PDB entry 4JO2 | X-ray diffraction, 2.50 A resolution | chains L and H of the 3 polymer chains in the assembly

[Chain L]
Name: monoclonal anti-HIV-1 gp120 V3 antibody R56 light chain
From: Oryctolagus cuniculus
Notes: fragment: Fab; antibody fragment or engineered binder
Chain sequence (216 residues; row label = number of the first residue in the row; a row labelled like 27A-27B holds insertion residues (27A, then the next letters in order)):
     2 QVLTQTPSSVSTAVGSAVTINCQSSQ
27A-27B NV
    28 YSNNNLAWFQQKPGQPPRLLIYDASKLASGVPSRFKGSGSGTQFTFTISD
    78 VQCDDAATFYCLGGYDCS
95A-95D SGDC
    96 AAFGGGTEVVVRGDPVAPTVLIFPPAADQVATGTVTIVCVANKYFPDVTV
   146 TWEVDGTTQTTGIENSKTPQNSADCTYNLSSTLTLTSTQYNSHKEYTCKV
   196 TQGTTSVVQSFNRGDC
Disulfides: Cys-23/Cys-88, Cys-80/Cys-170, Cys-94/Cys-95D, Cys-134/Cys-193
Residues lining bound ligands: Ca2+ (CA): Thr-7, Pro-8, Ser-9

[Chain H]
Name: monoclonal anti-HIV-1 gp120 V3 antibody R56 heavy chain
From: Oryctolagus cuniculus
Notes: fragment: Fab; antibody fragment or engineered binder
Chain sequence (210 residues; numbered 2 to 206 plus 5 insertion-coded residues; the number before each row is that of its first residue; a row labelled like 52A-52B holds insertion residues (52A, then the next letters in order)):
     2 QSLEESGGDLVQPGASLTLTCKASGFSFGNNYDM
   35A C
    36 WVRQAPGKGLEWIGCIE
52A-52B TG
    53 SSDSAAYATWAKGRFTISKTSSTTVTLQMT
82A-82B SL
    83 TAADTATYFCARNFDLWGPGTLVIVSSGQPKAPSVFPLAPCCGDTPSSTV
   133 TLGCLVKGYLPEPVTVTWNSGTLTNGVRTFPSVRQSSGLYSLSSVVSVTS
   183 SSQPVTCNVAHPATNTKVDKTVAP
Unresolved in the structure: 124-129
Disulfides: Cys-22/Cys-92, Cys-35A/Cys-50, Cys-136/Cys-189
Residues lining bound ligands:
  - Ca2+ (CA), molecule 1: Leu-45, Glu-46, Trp-47
  - Ca2+ (CA), molecule 2: Ala-58, Tyr-59, Lys-64

[Chain L / chain H interface]
Pairs across the interface - 50 pairs, chain L then chain H:
  Phe-36(L) / Phe-96(H)
  Phe-36(L) / Trp-99(H)  hydrophobic
  Gln-38(L) / Gln-39(H)  hydrogen bond
  Pro-43(L) / Phe-91(H)  hydrophobic
  Pro-43(L) / Trp-99(H)  hydrophobic
  Pro-43(L) / Gly-100(H)
  Pro-44(L) / Leu-45(H)  hydrophobic
  Pro-44(L) / Trp-99(H)
  Leu-46(L) / Phe-96(H)
  Tyr-87(L) / Gln-39(H)  hydrogen bond
  Tyr-87(L) / Lys-43(H)
  Tyr-87(L) / Gly-44(H)
  Tyr-87(L) / Leu-45(H)
  Leu-89(L) / Phe-96(H)  hydrophobic
  Asp-95C(L) / Ala-60(H)
  Asp-95C(L) / Thr-61(H)  hydrogen bond
  Cys-95D(L) / Trp-47(H)  hydrophobic
  Ala-96(L) / Trp-47(H)
  Phe-98(L) / Val-37(H)  hydrophobic
  Phe-98(L) / Leu-45(H)
  Phe-98(L) / Trp-47(H)
  Leu-116(L) / Thr-133(H)
  Phe-118(L) / Leu-120(H)
  Phe-118(L) / Ala-121(H)
  Phe-118(L) / Pro-122(H)
  Phe-118(L) / Thr-133(H)
  Pro-119(L) / Ala-121(H)
  Ala-121(L) / Phe-118(H)  hydrophobic
  Ala-121(L) / Pro-119(H)
  Asp-123(L) / Phe-118(H)
  Gln-124(L) / Phe-118(H)
  Gln-124(L) / Leu-137(H)
  Gln-124(L) / Lys-139(H)
  Thr-129(L) / Lys-139(H)  hydrogen bond
  Thr-131(L) / Lys-139(H)  hydrogen bond
  Val-133(L) / Leu-120(H)  hydrophobic
  Asn-137(L) / Arg-160(H)  hydrogen bond
  Glu-159(L) / Val-165(H)
  Glu-159(L) / Gln-167(H)
  Asn-160(L) / Val-165(H)
  Ser-161(L) / Phe-162(H)
  Ser-161(L) / Pro-163(H)  hydrogen bond (side chain-backbone)
  Ser-161(L) / Val-165(H)
  Lys-162(L) / Pro-163(H)
  Thr-163(L) / Phe-162(H)
  Asn-173(L) / Phe-162(H)
  Leu-174(L) / Phe-162(H)
  Ser-175(L) / Phe-162(H)
  Thr-179(L) / Gln-167(H)  hydrogen bond
  Cys-211(L) / Cys-123(H)  disulfide
Interface residues without a listed pair, chain L (37 interface residues in all): Gln-42, Ile-117, Val-135, Thr-177, Phe-206, Asp-210
Interface residues without a listed pair, chain H (34 interface residues in all): Glu-46, Ala-58, Tyr-59, Asp-97, Pro-101, Val-117, Ser-175, Val-177
Cross-chain cystine bridges: Cys-211(L)/Cys-123(H)

[Summary]
Chain L and chain H form an interface of 37 and 34 residues respectively; the contacts include 1 disulfide
bond and 8 hydrogen bonds. Polar pairs include Gln-38(L)/Gln-39(H), Tyr-87(L)/Gln-39(H) and
Asp-95C(L)/Thr-61(H). Ligands of chain L: Ca2+. Chain H binds Ca2+.
Chain L is monoclonal anti-HIV-1 gp120 V3 antibody R56 light chain and chain H is monoclonal anti-HIV-1 gp120
V3 antibody R56 heavy chain, both from Oryctolagus cuniculus; the structure, Crystal structure of rabbit mAb
R56 Fab in complex with V3 crown of HIV-1 Consensus A ..., was determined by X-ray diffraction together with
4JO1 and 4JO3 from the same study.
